PDB entry 4F1J | X-ray diffraction, 1.73 A resolution | chain A

Chain A:
Protein: Thrombospondin related anonymous protein
Organism: Plasmodium falciparum
UniProt: Q01502 (Q01502_PLAFA); residues 41-242 here = UniProt positions 41-242
Amino-acid sequence (203 residues; row label = number of the first residue in the row):
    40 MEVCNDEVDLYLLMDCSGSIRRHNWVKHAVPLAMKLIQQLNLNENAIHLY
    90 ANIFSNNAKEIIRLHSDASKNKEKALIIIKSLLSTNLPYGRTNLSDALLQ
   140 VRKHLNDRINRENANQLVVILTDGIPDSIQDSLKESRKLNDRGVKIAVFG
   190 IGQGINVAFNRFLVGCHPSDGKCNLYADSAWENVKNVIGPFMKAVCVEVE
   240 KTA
Not modelled in the structure: 40, 241-242
Disulfide bonds: C43-C235, C205-C212
Sequence notes: expression tag (40)
Metal / ion sites: Mg2+ site 1: S56, S58, D162; Mg2+ site 2: S134, D170

In short:
S56, S58 and D162 coordinate Mg2+ site 1. S134 and D170 form the Mg2+ site 2.
Chain A is Thrombospondin related anonymous protein (Plasmodium falciparum); the structure, Crystal structure
of the MG2+ loaded VWA domain of plasmodium falciparum trap protein, was determined by X-ray diffraction,
deposited together with 4F1K.
